1P3B - chains I and D of the 10 polymer chains in the assembly; structure by X-ray diffraction, 3.00 A resolution.

Chain I:
Molecule: Palindromic 146bp Human Alpha-Satellite DNA fragment
Organism: Homo sapiens
Sequence (146 nucleotides; row label = number of the first residue in the row):
     1 ATCAATATCC ACCTGCAGAT TCTACCAAAA GTGTATTTGG AAACTGCTCC ATCAAAAGGC
    61 ATGTTCAGCG GAATTCCGCT GAACATGCCT TTTGATGGAG CAGTTTCCAA ATACACTTTT
   121 GGTAGAATCT GCAGGTGGAT ATTGAT

Chain D:
Molecule: Histone H2B
Organism: Xenopus laevis
UniProt: P02281 (H2B1_XENLA); residues 1198-1322 here correspond to UniProt positions 1-125 (UniProt number = residue number - 1197)
Sequence (125 residues; numbered 1198 to 1322; the number before each row is that of its first residue):
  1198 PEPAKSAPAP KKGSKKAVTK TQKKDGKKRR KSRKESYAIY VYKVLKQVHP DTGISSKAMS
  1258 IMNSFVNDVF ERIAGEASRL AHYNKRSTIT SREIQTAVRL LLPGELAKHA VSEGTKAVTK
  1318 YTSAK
Disordered / not traced: 1198-1228
Differences from the reference sequence: conflict Gln1219 (Pro23 in P02281), Leu1242 (Met46 in P02281), Ser1257 (Gly61 in P02281), Val1266 (Ile70 in P02281)
Swiss-Prot annotation at these positions:
  - modified residue: Lys1213 (N6-acetyllysine)

Chain I / chain D interface:
Residue-residue contacts (15; chain I residue first):
  DA19(I) - Ser1252(D)  phosphate contact
  DA19(I) - Ser1253(D)  hydrogen bond to the phosphate
  DT20(I) - Gly1250(D)  phosphate contact
  DT20(I) - Ile1251(D)  phosphate contact
  DA28(I) - Arg1230(D)  phosphate contact
  DA29(I) - Arg1230(D)  salt bridge to the phosphate
  DA29(I) - Glu1232(D)  phosphate contact
  DT32(I) - Lys1322(D)  salt bridge to the phosphate
  DG39(I) - Ser1284(D)  sugar contact
  DG39(I) - Thr1285(D)  hydrogen bond to the phosphate
  DG40(I) - Arg1283(D)  phosphate contact
  DG40(I) - Ser1284(D)  hydrogen bond to the phosphate
  DG40(I) - Thr1285(D)  hydrogen bond to the phosphate
  DA41(I) - Arg1283(D)  salt bridge to the phosphate
  DG103(I) - Ser1229(D)  hydrogen bond to the phosphate
Also at the interface, not in a pair above, chain D (13 interface residues in all): Tyr1239, Lys1282

Overview:
The interface between chain I and chain D involves 9 residues on one side and 13 on the other; the contacts
include 5 hydrogen bonds and 3 salt bridges. Polar pairs include DA19(I)-Ser1253(D), DG39(I)-Thr1285(D) and
DG40(I)-Ser1284(D).
Here chain I is Palindromic 146bp Human Alpha-Satellite DNA fragment (Homo sapiens) and chain D is Histone H2B
(Xenopus laevis). Entry 1P3B (Crystallographic Studies of Nucleosome Core Particles containing Histone 'Sin'
Mutants) was determined by X-ray diffraction together with 1P34, 1P3A, 1P3F, 1P3G, 1P3I, 1P3K and 4 further
entries from the same study.
